PDB entry 6BL6 | X-ray diffraction, 2.80 A resolution | chain A

[Chain A]
Molecule: Lipid A export ATP-binding/permease protein MsbA
Organism: Salmonella enterica subsp. enterica serovar Typhimurium str. LT2
Notes: EC 3.6.3.-
UniProt: P63359 (MSBA_SALTY); residue numbers follow UniProt; this construct covers 7-582
Sequence (576 residues; row label = number of the first residue in the row):
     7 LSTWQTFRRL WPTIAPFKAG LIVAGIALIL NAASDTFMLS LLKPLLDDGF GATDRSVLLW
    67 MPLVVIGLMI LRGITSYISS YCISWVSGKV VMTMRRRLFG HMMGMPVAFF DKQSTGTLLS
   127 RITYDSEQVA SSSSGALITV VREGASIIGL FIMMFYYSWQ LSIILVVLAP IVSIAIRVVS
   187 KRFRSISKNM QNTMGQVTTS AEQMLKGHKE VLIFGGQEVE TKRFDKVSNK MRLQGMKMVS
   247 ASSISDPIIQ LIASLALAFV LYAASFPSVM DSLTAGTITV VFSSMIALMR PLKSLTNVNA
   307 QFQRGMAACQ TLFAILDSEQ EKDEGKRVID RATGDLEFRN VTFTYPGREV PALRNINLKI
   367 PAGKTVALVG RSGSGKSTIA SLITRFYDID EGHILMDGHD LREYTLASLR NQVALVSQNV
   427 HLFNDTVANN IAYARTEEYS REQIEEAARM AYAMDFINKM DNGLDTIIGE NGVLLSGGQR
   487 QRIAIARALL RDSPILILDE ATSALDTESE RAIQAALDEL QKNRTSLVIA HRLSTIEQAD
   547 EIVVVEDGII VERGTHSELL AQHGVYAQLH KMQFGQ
Not modelled in the structure: 582
Differences from the reference sequence: engineered mutation A58 (Lys in P63359)
From the paper describing this entry:
  - conformationally variable residues (domain motion): R78, R148, R190 to S193, R296, T561

[Overview]
From the paper: conformational variability at R78, R148 and R190 among others.
Chain A is Lipid A export ATP-binding/permease protein MsbA (Salmonella enterica subsp. enterica serovar
Typhimurium str. LT2); the structure, Crystallization of lipid A transporter MsbA from Salmonella typhimurium,
was determined by X-ray diffraction, deposited together with 6O30.
